Entry 4S0S (X-ray diffraction, 2.80 A resolution); this record covers chains A and D.

Chain A:
Protein: Nuclear receptor subfamily 1 group I member 2
Source organism: Homo sapiens
UniProtKB: O75469 (NR1I2_HUMAN); numbering as in UniProt (aligned over 130-434)
Sequence (315 residues; numbered 120 to 434; the number before each row is that of its first residue):
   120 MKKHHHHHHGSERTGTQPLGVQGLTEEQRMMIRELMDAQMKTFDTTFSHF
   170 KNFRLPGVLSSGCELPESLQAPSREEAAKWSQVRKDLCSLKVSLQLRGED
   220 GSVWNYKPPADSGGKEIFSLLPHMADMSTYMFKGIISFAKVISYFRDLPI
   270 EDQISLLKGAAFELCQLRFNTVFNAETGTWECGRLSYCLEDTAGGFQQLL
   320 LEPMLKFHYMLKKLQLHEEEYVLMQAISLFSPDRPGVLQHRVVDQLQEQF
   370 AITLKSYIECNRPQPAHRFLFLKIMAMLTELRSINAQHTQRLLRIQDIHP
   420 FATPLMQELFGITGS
Disordered / not traced: 120-142, 178-191, 430-434
Differences from the reference sequence: expression tag (120-129)

Chain D:
Protein: Adnectin-1
Source organism: Homo sapiens
Sequence (120 residues; row label = number of the first residue in the row; note: 5 numbers in that range are skipped by the numbering (no residue carries them; nothing is unmodelled there); a row labelled like 26A-26D holds insertion residues (26A, then the next letters in order); numbers below 1 keep their minus sign (Met-8 is residue -8)):
    -8 MASTSGSTHYYKQTADLEVVAATPTSLLISWPPPY
26A-26D YVEG
    27 VTV
    32 FRITYGETGGNSPVQEFTVPYWTETATISGLKPGVDYTITVYAEMYPG
79A-79G SPWAGQV
    83 MDIQPISINYRTEGSGSHHHHHH
Disordered / not traced: -8 to 6, 79D-79G, 95-105

How chain A and chain D interact:
Residue-residue contacts (21):
  Lys160(A) with Pro78(D)
  Ile255(A) with Thr28(D)
  Ser256(A) with Thr28(D)
  Lys259(A) with Glu26C(D); Val27(D); Tyr52(D); Tyr77(D)
  Phe264(A) with Tyr52(D)
  Arg265(A) with Glu26C(D); Tyr77(D), hydrogen bond
  Gln272(A) with Tyr52(D), hydrogen bond
  Ile273(A) with Trp53(D), hydrophobic
  Leu276(A) with Tyr52(D), hydrophobic; Trp53(D), hydrophobic
  Pro423(A) with Phe48(D), hydrophobic
  Leu424(A) with Thr49(D), hydrogen bond (backbone-backbone); Val50(D); Pro51(D)
  Glu427(A) with Pro51(D); Trp53(D); Thr54(D)
Other interface residues (no listed pair), chain A (17 interface residues in all): Thr248, Val260, Ile269, Lys277, Leu428
Other interface residues (no listed pair), chain D (14 interface residues in all): Val26B, Val29

In short:
Chain A and chain D form an interface of 17 and 14 residues respectively, with 3 hydrogen bonds. Polar pairs
include Arg265(A)-Tyr77(D), Gln272(A)-Tyr52(D) and Leu424(A)-Thr49(D).
Chain A is Nuclear receptor subfamily 1 group I member 2 and chain D is Adnectin-1, both from Homo sapiens;
the structure, STRUCTURE OF HUMAN PREGNANE X RECEPTOR LIGAND BINDING DOMAIN with ADNECTIN-1, was determined by
X-ray diffraction, deposited together with 4S0T and 4XHD.
